7CHK - chains B and C of the 3 polymer chains in the assembly; structure by electron microscopy, 2.87 A resolution.

== Chain B ==
Name: VP24 protein
From: Apple latent spherical virus
UniProt: Q9JGP1 (Q9JGP1_9SECO); residues 1-192 here correspond to UniProt positions 770-961 (UniProt number = residue number + 769)
Amino-acid sequence (192 residues; each row starts with the number of its first residue):
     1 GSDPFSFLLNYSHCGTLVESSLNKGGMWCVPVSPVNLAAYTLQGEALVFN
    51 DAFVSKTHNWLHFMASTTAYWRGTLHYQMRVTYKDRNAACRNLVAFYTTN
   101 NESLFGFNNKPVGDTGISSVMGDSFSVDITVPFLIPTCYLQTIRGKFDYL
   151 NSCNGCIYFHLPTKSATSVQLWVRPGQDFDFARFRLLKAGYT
Disordered / not traced: 1-5, 41-55, 100-116, 146-151, 191-192

== Chain C ==
Name: VP25 protein
From: Apple latent spherical virus
UniProt: Q9JGP1 (Q9JGP1_9SECO); residues 1-217 here correspond to UniProt positions 377-593 (UniProt number = residue number + 376)
Amino-acid sequence (217 residues; row label = number of the first residue in the row):
     1 GPDFTKIIWPTVVERNFSNPQSEITTTLQELYGDTFETVSICPPQSYGGE
    51 LLKGKIFFSSTPEFTREDLVEGKILASFKLDEVLSGLGMGAMLMTQIMSG
   101 HATIRVSAKVMLSKFCSFALKLVYDELMQLNSDTTDFGKISVLPGAIFST
   151 QEEEFSFDFELFSPGVHLKFDNNKLLGKVHLAALSAPNLTENMPESFSCT
   201 FNFSIVDVKTTFYNIGQ
Disordered / not traced: 1, 217

== Interface between chain B and chain C ==
Residue-residue contacts (22; chain B residue first):
  Ala-69(B) with Leu-127(C), hydrophobic
  Tyr-70(B) with Phe-162(C), hydrophobic; Pro-164(C), hydrophobic
  Thr-137(B) with Pro-164(C), hydrogen bond (side chain-backbone); Gly-165(C)
  Cys-138(B) with Pro-164(C); Val-166(C), hydrophobic
  Tyr-139(B) with Phe-162(C), hydrophobic; Pro-164(C), hydrogen bond (backbone-backbone)
  Gly-145(B) with Leu-127(C)
  Ala-182(B) with Phe-162(C)
  Arg-183(B) with Glu-126(C), salt bridge; Phe-162(C)
  Phe-184(B) with Val-142(C)
  Arg-185(B) with Leu-127(C); Gln-129(C)
  Leu-186(B) with Gln-129(C), hydrogen bond (backbone-side chain); Leu-130(C), hydrophobic; Lys-139(C); Val-142(C), hydrophobic; Leu-143(C), hydrophobic
  Lys-188(B) with Lys-139(C)
Also at the interface, not in a pair above, chain C (13 interface residues in all): Pro-144, Glu-160

== In short ==
12 residues of chain B face 13 of chain C across their interface, with 3 hydrogen bonds and 1 salt bridge.
Polar pairs include Arg-183(B)/Glu-126(C), Thr-137(B)/Pro-164(C) and Leu-186(B)/Gln-129(C).
Chain B is VP24 protein and chain C is VP25 protein, both from Apple latent spherical virus; the structure,
Cryo-EM Structure of Apple Latent Spherical Virus (ALSV), was determined by electron microscopy.
